Entry 7XFN (electron microscopy, 2.80 A resolution); this record covers chains G and I of the 10 polymer chains in the assembly.

== Chain G ==
Molecule: Histone H2A type 1
Organism: Xenopus laevis
UniProt: P06897 (H2A1_XENLA); residues 0-129 here correspond to UniProt positions 1-130 (UniProt number = residue number + 1)
Chain sequence (130 residues; each row starts with the number of its first residue; numbering starts at 0):
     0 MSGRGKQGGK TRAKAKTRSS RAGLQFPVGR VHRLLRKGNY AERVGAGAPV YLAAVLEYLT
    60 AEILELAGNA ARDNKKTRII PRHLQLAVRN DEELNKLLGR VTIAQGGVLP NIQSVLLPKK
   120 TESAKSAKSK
Disordered / not traced: 0-10, 119-129
Differences from the reference sequence: conflict Arg99 (Gly100 in P06897)
UniProt features mapped onto this chain:
  - modified residue: Ser1 (N-acetylserine), Lys5 (N6-(2-hydroxyisobutyryl)lysine), Lys9 (N6-(2-hydroxyisobutyryl)lysine), Lys36 (N6-(2-hydroxyisobutyryl)lysine), Lys74 (N6-(2-hydroxyisobutyryl)lysine), Lys75 (N6-(2-hydroxyisobutyryl)lysine), Lys95 (N6-(2-hydroxyisobutyryl)lysine), Gln104 (N5-methylglutamine), Lys118 (N6-(2-hydroxyisobutyryl)lysine)
  - cross-link (Glycyl lysine isopeptide (Lys-Gly)): Lys13 (interchain with G-Cter in ubiquitin), Lys15 (interchain with G-Cter in ubiquitin), Lys119 (interchain with G-Cter in ubiquitin)

== Chain I ==
Molecule: 152-nt DNA strand
Organism: Xenopus laevis
Sequence (152 nucleotides; numbered -77 to 74; the number before each row is that of its first residue; numbers below 1 keep their minus sign (DA-77 is residue -77)):
   -77 ATGCACAGGA TGTATATATC TGICACGTGC CTGGAGACTA GGGAGTAATC CCCTTGGCGG
   -17 TTAAAACGCG GGGGACAGCG CGTACGTGCG TTTAAGCGGT GCTAGAGCTG TCTACGACCA
    43 ATTGAGCGGC CTCGGCACCG GGATTCTCCA GG
Disordered / not traced: -77 to -71, 73-74

== How chain G and chain I interact ==
Contacting residue pairs (17; chain G residue first):
  Arg11(G) - DA43(I)  hydrogen bond to the base
  Arg11(G) - DT44(I)  hydrogen bond to the sugar
  Arg29(G) - DG48(I)  phosphate contact
  Arg29(G) - DC49(I)  salt bridge to the phosphate
  Arg35(G) - DA39(I)  salt bridge to the phosphate
  Glu41(G) - DA39(I)  sugar contact
  Arg42(G) - DG38(I)  hydrogen bond to the sugar
  Arg42(G) - DA39(I)  phosphate contact
  Val43(G) - DG38(I)  sugar contact
  Val43(G) - DA39(I)  hydrogen bond to the phosphate
  Gly44(G) - DG38(I)  phosphate contact
  Ala45(G) - DG38(I)  phosphate contact
  Lys75(G) - DC58(I)  phosphate contact
  Lys75(G) - DA59(I)  phosphate contact
  Thr76(G) - DG57(I)  phosphate contact
  Thr76(G) - DC58(I)  hydrogen bond to the phosphate
  Arg77(G) - DC58(I)  hydrogen bond to the phosphate
Also at the interface, not in a pair above, chain G (15 interface residues in all): Ala14, Thr16, His31, Lys74
Also at the interface, not in a pair above, chain I (13 interface residues in all): DC37, DA42, DG46, DA47

== In short ==
15 residues of chain G and 13 residues of chain I are in contact, with 6 hydrogen bonds and 2 salt bridges.
Polar contacts include Arg11(G)-DA43(I), Arg11(G)-DT44(I) and Arg42(G)-DG38(I).
Here chain G is Histone H2A type 1 and chain I is a 152-nt DNA strand, both from Xenopus laevis. Entry 7XFN
(Structure of nucleosome-DI complex (-55I, Apo state)) was determined by electron microscopy together with
7XFC, 7XFH, 7XFI, 7XFJ, 7XFL and 7XFM from the same study.
